Entry 5T3I (X-ray diffraction, 1.60 A resolution); this record covers chain A.

[Chain A]
Protein: Green fluorescent protein
Organism: Aequorea victoria
UniProtKB: P42212 (GFP_AEQVI); aligned to UniProt positions 2-238 over residues 2-238
Chain sequence (237 residues; each row starts with the number of its first residue; note: 2 numbers in that range are skipped by the numbering (no residue carries them; nothing is unmodelled there); numbering starts at 0):
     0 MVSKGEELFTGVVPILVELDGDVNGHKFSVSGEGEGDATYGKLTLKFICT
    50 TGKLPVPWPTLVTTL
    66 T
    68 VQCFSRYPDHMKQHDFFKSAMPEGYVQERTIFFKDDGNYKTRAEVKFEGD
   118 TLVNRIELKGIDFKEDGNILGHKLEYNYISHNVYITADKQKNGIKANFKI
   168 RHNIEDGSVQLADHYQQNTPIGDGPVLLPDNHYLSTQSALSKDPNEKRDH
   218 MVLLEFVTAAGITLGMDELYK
Unresolved in the structure: 231-238
Covalent attachments: covalent link Leu64-Thr66; covalent link Thr66-Val68
Modified / non-standard residues: Thr66 (chromophore; CRF)
Differences from the reference sequence: initiating methionine (0); expression tag (1); conflict Leu64 (Phe in P42212), Ile146 (Asn in P42212), Thr153 (Met in P42212), Ala163 (Val in P42212), Leu231 (His in P42212); chromophore (66, 66, 66)
Residues lining bound ligands:
  - selenourea (SEY), molecule 1: Met0, Pro89, Phe114, Glu115, Gly116
  - selenourea (SEY), molecule 2: Met0, Ser2, Glu6, Leu7, Phe8, Thr9, Gly10
  - selenourea (SEY), molecule 3: Thr9, Gly10, Val11, Asp36, Thr38, Tyr39
  - selenourea (SEY), molecule 4: Asp19, Gly20, Asp21, Lys26, Phe27, Ser28
  - selenourea (SEY), molecule 5: Val22, Asn23, Gly127, Ile128, Asp129, Phe130
  - selenourea (SEY), molecule 6: Asn23, His25, Pro54, Leu137, His139
  - selenourea (SEY), molecule 7: Ser86, Ala87, Met88, Glu90, Gly189, Asp190, Gly191, Pro192, Val193
  - selenourea (SEY), molecule 8: Thr97, Asn105, Lys107, Ile128
  - selenourea (SEY), molecule 9: Phe99, Phe100, Lys101, Lys166, Leu178, Asp180
  - selenourea (SEY), molecule 10: Phe100, Asp102, Asp103, Lys131
  - selenourea (SEY), molecule 11: Tyr143, Asn144, Tyr145, Ser205, Ala206, Leu207
  - selenourea (SEY), molecule 12: Tyr151, Asn198, His199, Tyr200, Gly228

[Overview]
Ligands of chain A: 12 copies of selenourea.
Chain A is Green fluorescent protein (Aequorea victoria); the structure, cyan fluorescence protein soaked with
selenourea for 5 min, was determined by X-ray diffraction, deposited together with 5T3F, 5T3G, 5T3H, 5T3J and
5T3L.
